8C0O - chains AC and 4B of the 180 polymer chains in the assembly; structure by electron microscopy, 3.90 A resolution.

== Chain AC (and 4B) ==
Name: C protein
From: African cichlid nackednavirus
Notes: chain 4B of this document is another copy of the same molecule, construct and numbering; everything in this record applies to it too
UniProt: A0A3S9H6T3 (A0A3S9H6T3_9VIRU); residue numbers follow UniProt; this construct covers 2-174
Amino-acid sequence (175 residues; numbered 0 to 174; the number before each row is that of its first residue; numbering starts at 0):
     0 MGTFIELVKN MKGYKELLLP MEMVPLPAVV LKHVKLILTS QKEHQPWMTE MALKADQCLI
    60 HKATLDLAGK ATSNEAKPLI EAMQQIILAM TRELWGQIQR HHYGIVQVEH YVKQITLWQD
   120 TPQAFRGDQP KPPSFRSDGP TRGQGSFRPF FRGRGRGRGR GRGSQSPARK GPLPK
Unresolved in the structure: 0-1, 65-76, 133-174 (chain 4B: 0-1, 66-76, 135-174)
Sequence notes: insertion (1)

== How chain AC and chain 4B interact ==
Residue-residue contacts (15):
  Lys-8(AC) / Thr-38(4B)
  Lys-8(AC) / Ser-39(4B)
  Lys-8(AC) / Gln-40(4B)
  Asn-9(AC) / Lys-41(4B)
  Tyr-13(AC) / Ser-39(4B)
  His-109(AC) / Ser-133(4B)
  His-109(AC) / Phe-134(4B)
  Lys-112(AC) / Phe-134(4B)
  Gln-113(AC) / Ser-133(4B)
  Leu-116(AC) / Trp-94(4B)  hydrophobic
  Asp-119(AC) / Pro-24(4B)
  Asp-119(AC) / Val-28(4B)
  Pro-121(AC) / Glu-21(4B)
  Pro-121(AC) / Val-23(4B)
  Gly-126(AC) / Gln-128(4B)
Other interface residues (no listed pair), chain AC (12 interface residues in all): Phe-124, Pro-129
Other interface residues (no listed pair), chain 4B (16 interface residues in all): Val-29, Tyr-102, Trp-117, Lys-130

== Summary ==
12 residues of chain AC face 16 of chain 4B across their interface.
Both chains are C protein (African cichlid nackednavirus). Entry 8C0O (African cichlid nackednavirus capsid at
pH 5.5) was determined by electron microscopy together with 8AAC from the same study.
